1S59 - chains D and E of the 6 polymer chains in the assembly; structure by X-ray diffraction, 2.60 A resolution.

Chain D (and E):
Protein: Nucleoside diphosphate kinase II
From: Arabidopsis thaliana
Notes: EC 2.7.4.6; chain E of this document is another copy of the same molecule, construct and numbering; everything in this record applies to it too
Reference sequence: O64903 (NDK2_ARATH); residue numbers follow UniProt; this construct covers 79-231
Chain sequence (153 residues; each row starts with the number of its first residue):
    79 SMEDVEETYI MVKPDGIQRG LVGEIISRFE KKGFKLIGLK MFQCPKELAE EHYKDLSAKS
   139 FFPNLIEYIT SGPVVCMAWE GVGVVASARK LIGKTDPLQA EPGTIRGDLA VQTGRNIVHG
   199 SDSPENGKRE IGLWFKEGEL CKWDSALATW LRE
UniProt features mapped onto this chain:
  - active site: His197 (Pros-phosphohistidine intermediate)
  - binding site (ATP): Lys91, Phe139, Arg167, Thr173, Arg184, Asn194
Reported in the primary citation:
  - binding site for 2'-deoxyguanosine-5'-triphosphate: Glu231
  - catalytic residues: His197 (proposed by the authors, not directly observed)

Interface between chain D and chain E:
Pairs across the interface - 44 pairs, chain D then chain E:
  Glu81(D) - Gln190(E)  hydrogen bond
  Lys109(D) - Arg97(E)  hydrogen bond (backbone-side chain)
  Lys109(D) - Asp186(E)
  Lys109(D) - Leu187(E)
  Lys110(D) - Arg97(E)
  Lys110(D) - Pro175(E)  hydrogen bond (side chain-backbone)
  Lys110(D) - Arg184(E)  hydrogen bond (side chain-backbone)
  Lys110(D) - Gly185(E)  hydrogen bond (side chain-backbone)
  Lys110(D) - Asp186(E)  hydrogen bond (backbone-backbone)
  Lys110(D) - Leu187(E)
  Lys110(D) - Ala188(E)  hydrogen bond (side chain-backbone)
  Lys110(D) - Val189(E)
  Gly111(D) - Arg97(E)
  Gly111(D) - Val189(E)
  Phe112(D) - Leu176(E)  hydrophobic
  Phe112(D) - Val189(E)  hydrophobic
  Val160(D) - Leu176(E)
  Gly161(D) - Leu176(E)
  Ser165(D) - Leu176(E)
  Lys168(D) - Leu176(E)
  Lys168(D) - Gln177(E)
  Lys168(D) - Ala178(E)
  Lys168(D) - Glu179(E)  salt bridge
  Lys168(D) - Pro180(E)
  Leu169(D) - Pro180(E)  hydrophobic
  Leu169(D) - Gly185(E)
  Pro180(D) - Pro180(E)
  Gly181(D) - Pro180(E)
  Thr182(D) - Pro180(E)
  Thr227(D) - Arg193(E)  hydrogen bond (backbone-side chain)
  Trp228(D) - Pro92(E)  hydrophobic
  Trp228(D) - Asp93(E)
  Trp228(D) - Gln96(E)
  Trp228(D) - Arg97(E)
  Trp228(D) - Ser149(E)
  Trp228(D) - Arg193(E)
  Leu229(D) - Arg97(E)
  Leu229(D) - Val189(E)
  Leu229(D) - Gln190(E)
  Leu229(D) - Arg193(E)
  Arg230(D) - Gln190(E)
  Arg230(D) - Arg193(E)
  Glu231(D) - Gln190(E)  hydrogen bond (backbone-side chain)
  Glu231(D) - Arg193(E)
Also at the interface, not in a pair above, chain D (21 interface residues in all): Ser79, Arg106, Leu225
Also at the interface, not in a pair above, chain E (22 interface residues in all): Asn142, Gly181, Gly192

Overview:
Chain D and chain E form an interface of 21 and 22 residues respectively, with 9 hydrogen bonds and 1 salt
bridge. Polar contacts include Lys168(D)-Glu179(E), Glu81(D)-Gln190(E) and Lys109(D)-Arg97(E). Curated
annotation (UniProt) lists active-site residue His197(D) and 6 ATP-binding residues on chain D. From the
paper: the catalytic residue His197(D); a binding site for 2'-deoxyguanosine-5'-triphosphate at Glu231(D).
Chain D and chain E are both Nucleoside diphosphate kinase II (Arabidopsis thaliana); the structure, Structure
of nucleoside diphosphate kinase 2 with bound dGTP from Arabidopsis, was determined by X-ray diffraction (same
publication as 1S57 and 1U8W).
